PDB entry 8A5S | X-ray diffraction, 1.85 A resolution | chain AAA

Chain AAA:
Protein: Light-activated DNA-binding protein EL222
From: Erythrobacter litoralis HTCC2594
UniProtKB: Q2NB98 (LVHTH_ERYLH); residues 17-225 here = UniProt positions 17-225
Amino-acid sequence (210 residues; row label = number of the first residue in the row):
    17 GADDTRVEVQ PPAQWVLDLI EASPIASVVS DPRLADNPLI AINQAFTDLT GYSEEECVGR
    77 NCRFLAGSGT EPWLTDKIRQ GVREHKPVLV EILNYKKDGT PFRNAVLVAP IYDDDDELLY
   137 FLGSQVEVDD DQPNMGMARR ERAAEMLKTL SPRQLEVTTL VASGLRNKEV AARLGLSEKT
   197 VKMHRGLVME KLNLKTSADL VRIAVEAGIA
Unresolved in the structure: 17-20
Construct notes: expression tag (226)
Modified positions: His101 (3-(2-oxo-2H-imidazol-4-yl)-L-alanine; OHI)
Covalently attached groups: flavin mononucleotide (FMN) linked to Cys78
Ion coordination: Mg2+ near Asp131 (its only coordinating residue here)
Ligand contacts: FMN (flavin mononucleotide): Val44, Ser46, Asn53, Leu55, Asn77, Arg79, Leu81, Ala82, Thr91, Asp92, Ile94, Arg95, Val98, Ile108, Asn110, Asn120, Val122, Val124, Phe137, Leu138, Gly139, Gln141
From the paper describing this entry:
  - binding site for flavin mononucleotide: Cys78, Gln141
  - conformationally variable residues (side-chain flip): Leu138 to Ser140, Gln141
  - conformationally variable residues: Asp147 to Arg155 (from molecular simulation)

In short:
Flavin mononucleotide is covalently linked to Cys78. From the paper: a binding site for flavin mononucleotide
at Cys78 and Gln141; conformational variability at Leu138, Gln141 and Asp147.
Chain AAA is Light-activated DNA-binding protein EL222 (Erythrobacter litoralis HTCC2594); the structure,
Crystal structure of light-activated DNA-binding protein EL222 from Erythrobacter litoralis crystallized in
dark, measured illuminated, was determined by X-ray diffraction together with 8A5R from the same study.
